Entry 7TMM (electron microscopy, 3.50 A resolution); this record covers chains G and H of the 16 polymer chains in the assembly.

[Chain G]
Name: V-ATPase subunit E
Organism: Saccharomyces cerevisiae
Reference sequence: A0A6A5Q7Y8 (A0A6A5Q7Y8_YEASX); residues 1-233 here = UniProt positions 1-233
Chain sequence (233 residues; row label = number of the first residue in the row):
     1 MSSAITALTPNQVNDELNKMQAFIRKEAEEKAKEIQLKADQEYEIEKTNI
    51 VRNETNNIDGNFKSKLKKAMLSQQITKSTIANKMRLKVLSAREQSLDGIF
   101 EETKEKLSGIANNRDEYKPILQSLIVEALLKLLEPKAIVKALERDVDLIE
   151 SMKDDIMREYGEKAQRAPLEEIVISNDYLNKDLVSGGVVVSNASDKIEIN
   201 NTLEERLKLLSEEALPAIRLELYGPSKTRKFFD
Not modelled in the structure: 1-11, 232-233

[Chain H]
Name: V-type proton ATPase subunit G
Organism: Saccharomyces cerevisiae
Reference sequence: A0A6L0ZI53 (A0A6L0ZI53_YEASX); numbering as in UniProt (aligned over 1-114)
Chain sequence (114 residues; each row starts with the number of its first residue):
     1 MSQKNGIATLLQAEKEAHEIVSKARKYRQDKLKQAKTDAAKEIDSYKIQK
    51 DKELKEFEQKNAGGVGELEKKAEAGVQGELAEIKKIAEKKKDDVVKILIE
   101 TVIKPSAEVHINAL
Not modelled in the structure: 1-4, 114

[How chain G and chain H interact]
Residue-residue contacts (54):
  Leu-17(G) with Gly-6(H)
  Gln-21(G) with Thr-9(H); Leu-10(H); Ala-13(H)
  Ile-24(G) with Glu-14(H)
  Arg-25(G) with Ala-13(H); Ala-17(H)
  Ala-28(G) with Ala-17(H), hydrophobic; His-18(H)
  Ala-32(G) with Val-21(H), hydrophobic
  Ile-35(G) with Arg-25(H)
  Gln-36(G) with Arg-28(H)
  Ala-39(G) with Arg-28(H)
  Tyr-43(G) with Leu-32(H), hydrophobic
  Glu-46(G) with Lys-36(H)
  Lys-47(G) with Ala-39(H)
  Val-51(G) with Ala-39(H), hydrophobic
  Ile-58(G) with Lys-47(H)
  Met-84(G) with Val-76(H), hydrophobic
  Val-88(G) with Val-76(H), hydrophobic; Glu-79(H)
  Ala-91(G) with Leu-80(H), hydrophobic; Ile-83(H)
  Arg-92(G) with Ile-83(H)
  Ser-95(G) with Ile-83(H); Ala-87(H)
  Gly-98(G) with Lys-91(H), hydrogen bond (backbone-side chain)
  Ile-99(G) with Lys-91(H); Val-94(H), hydrophobic
  Phe-100(G) with Leu-98(H), hydrophobic
  Glu-102(G) with Lys-91(H)
  Thr-103(G) with Leu-98(H)
  Leu-107(G) with Ile-99(H), hydrophobic; Val-102(H), hydrophobic; Ile-103(H), hydrophobic
  Ile-120(G) with Lys-104(H)
  Ser-123(G) with Pro-105(H)
  Leu-124(G) with Pro-105(H), hydrophobic
  Glu-127(G) with Ser-106(H)
  Leu-130(G) with Ala-107(H), hydrophobic
  Leu-133(G) with Ala-113(H), hydrophobic
  Lys-163(G) with Ala-107(H)
  Leu-203(G) with Val-102(H), hydrophobic
  Arg-206(G) with Val-102(H), hydrogen bond (side chain-backbone); Pro-105(H)
  Leu-207(G) with Val-102(H), hydrophobic
  Leu-210(G) with Leu-98(H); Thr-101(H); Val-102(H), hydrophobic
  Ile-218(G) with Val-94(H), hydrophobic
  Glu-221(G) with Lys-90(H), hydrogen bond (backbone-side chain)
  Leu-222(G) with Lys-90(H); Val-94(H), hydrophobic
  Tyr-223(G) with Ile-83(H), hydrophobic
Interface residues without a listed pair, chain G (46 interface residues in all): Glu-29, Thr-55, Phe-62, Ile-80, Lys-87, Val-126
Interface residues without a listed pair, chain H (43 interface residues in all): Ala-24, Gln-29, Ala-35, Ala-40, Ile-43, Lys-50, Ala-72, Ile-86, Val-95, Glu-108, Val-109

[Summary]
The interface between chain G and chain H involves 46 residues on one side and 43 on the other; the contacts
include 3 hydrogen bonds. Polar pairs include Gly-98(G)/Lys-91(H), Arg-206(G)/Val-102(H) and
Glu-221(G)/Lys-90(H).
Here chain G is V-ATPase subunit E and chain H is V-type proton ATPase subunit G, both from Saccharomyces
cerevisiae. Entry 7TMM (Complete V1 Complex from Saccharomyces cerevisiae) was determined by electron
microscopy, deposited together with 7TMO, 7TMP, 7TMQ, 7TMR, 7TMS and 7TMT.
